Entry 6QEM (electron microscopy, 3.40 A resolution); this record covers chains G and M of the 13 polymer chains in the assembly.

# Chain G
Protein: DNA replication protein DnaC
Organism: Escherichia coli
Notes: EC 3.6.4.12
Reference sequence: P0AEF0 (DNAC_ECOLI); residue numbers follow UniProt; this construct covers 1-245
Chain sequence (245 residues; row label = number of the first residue in the row):
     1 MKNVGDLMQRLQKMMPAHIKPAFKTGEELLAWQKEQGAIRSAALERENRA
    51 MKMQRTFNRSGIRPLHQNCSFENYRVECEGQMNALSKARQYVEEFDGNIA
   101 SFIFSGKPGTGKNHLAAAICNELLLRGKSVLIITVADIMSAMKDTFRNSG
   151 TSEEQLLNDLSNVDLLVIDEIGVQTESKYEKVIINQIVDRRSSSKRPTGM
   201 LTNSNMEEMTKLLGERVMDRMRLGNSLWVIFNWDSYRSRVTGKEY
Disordered / not traced: 240-245
Ligand contacts: ADP (adenosine-5'-diphosphate): His66, Asn73, Tyr74, Arg75, Gln81, Lys107, Pro108, Gly109, Thr110, Gly111, Lys112, Asn113, His114, Tyr236, Arg237
UniProt features mapped onto this chain:
  - site: Cys69 (Probably involved in interaction with DnaB protein)
  - mutagenesis: Cys69 (C69S: Decreased ability to restore DNA replication and growth in mutant dnaB252), Lys112 (K112R: Loss of DnaC's DnaB- and ssDNA-stimulated ATPase activity), Phe146 (F146A: Loss of DnaC ATPase activity, decreased ssDNA binding, decreased DnaB loading on ssDNA), Glu176 to Lys178 (In dnaC809,820; almost completely suppresses single priA deletion, priB-priC double deletion, triple priA-priB-priC deletion, multi-mutant cells grow normally, have slightly increased SOS induction ...), Glu176 (E176G: In dnaC809; partially suppresses a priB-priC double deletion these mutant cells resemble priA deletion, grow slowly, have high SOS induction, 5-fold decreased recombination ...), Ser177 (S177D: Loss of DnaC ATPase activity, decreased ssDNA binding, decreased DnaB loading on ssDNA), Lys178 (K178N: In dnaC820; suppresses the slow growth phenotype of a double priB-priC deletion plus dnaC809 mutation), Tyr179 (Y179A: Loss of DnaC ATPase activity, decreased ssDNA binding, decreased DnaB loading on ssDNA)
Reported in the primary citation:
  - binding site for ssDNA (chain M): Phe146, Ser177, Tyr179
  - mutagenesis - F146A, S177D, Y179A: abolished catalytic activity
  - mutagenesis - F146A, S177D, Y179A: decreased binding to FAM-labeled dT25 oligonucleotide

# Chain M
Molecule: ssDNA
Sequence (36 nucleotides; numbered 1 to 36; the number before each row is that of its first residue):
     1 TTTTTTTTTTTTTTTTTTTTTTTTTTTTTTTTTTTT
Disordered / not traced: 27-36

# How chain G and chain M interact
Residue-residue contacts (6):
  Lys143(G) with DT24(M), base contact; DT25(M), base contact
  Phe146(G) with DT23(M), base contact; DT24(M), base contact
  Ser177(G) with DT25(M), hydrogen bond to the phosphate
  Tyr179(G) with DT25(M), phosphate contact
Other interface residues (no listed pair), chain G (5 interface residues in all): Lys178
Other interface residues (no listed pair), chain M (4 interface residues in all): DT22

# Overview
Chain G and chain M form an interface of 5 and 4 residues respectively, with 1 hydrogen bond. The
hydrogen-bonded pair is Ser177(G)-DT25(M). Bound to chain G: ADP. From the paper: a binding site for ssDNA
(chain M) at Phe146(G), Ser177(G) and Tyr179(G); F146A, S177D and Y179A of chain G abolish catalytic activity.
Chain G is DNA replication protein DnaC (Escherichia coli) and chain M is ssDNA; the structure, E. coli DnaBC
complex bound to ssDNA, was determined by electron microscopy, deposited together with 6QEL.
